Entry 8JYS (electron microscopy, 4.50 A resolution (low resolution: residue-level contacts below are approximate; hydrogen-bond / salt-bridge calls are withheld)); this record covers chains B and D of the 4 polymer chains in the assembly.

# Chain B (and D)
Name: Spike protein S1
Organism: Severe acute respiratory syndrome coronavirus 2
Notes: chain D of this document is another copy of the same molecule, construct and numbering; everything in this record applies to it too
UniProtKB: P0DTC2 (SPIKE_SARS2); numbering as in UniProt (aligned over 333-528)
Sequence (196 residues; row label = number of the first residue in the row):
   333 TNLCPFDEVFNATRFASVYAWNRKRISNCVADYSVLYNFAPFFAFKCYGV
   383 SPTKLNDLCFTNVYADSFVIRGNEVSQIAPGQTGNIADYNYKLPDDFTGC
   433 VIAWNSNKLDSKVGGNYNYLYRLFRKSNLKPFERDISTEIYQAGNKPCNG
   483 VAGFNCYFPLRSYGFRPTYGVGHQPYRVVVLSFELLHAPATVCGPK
Disordered / not traced: 443-449
Sequence notes: variant Asp339 (Gly in P0DTC2), Phe371 (Ser in P0DTC2), Pro373 (Ser in P0DTC2), Phe375 (Ser in P0DTC2), Ala376 (Thr in P0DTC2), Asn405 (Asp in P0DTC2), Ser408 (Arg in P0DTC2), Asn417 (Lys in P0DTC2), Lys440 (Asn in P0DTC2), Asn477 (Ser in P0DTC2), Lys478 (Thr in P0DTC2), Ala484 (Glu in P0DTC2), Arg493 (Gln in P0DTC2), Arg498 (Gln in P0DTC2), Tyr501 (Asn in P0DTC2), His505 (Tyr in P0DTC2)
Swiss-Prot annotation at these positions:
  - region: Asn448 to Phe456 (Immunodominant HLA epitope recognized by the CD8+)
  - glycosylation: Asn343 (N-linked (GlcNAc...) (complex) asparagine)
  - natural variant: Asp339 (G339D: In strain: Omicron/BA.1, Omicron/BA.2 and 4 more; this construct carries the variant), Arg346 (R346K: In strain: Mu/B.1.621; R346T: In strain: Omicron/BQ.1.1, Omicron/XBB.1.5 and 1 more), Leu368 (L368I: In strain: Omicron/XBB.1.5, Omicron/EG.5.1), Phe371 (S371F: In strain: Omicron/BA.2, Omicron/BA.2.12.1 and 6 more; this construct carries the variant), Pro373 (S373P: In strain: Omicron/BA.1, Omicron/BA.2 and 7 more; this construct carries the variant), Phe375 (S375F: In strain: Omicron/BA.1, Omicron/BA.2 and 7 more; this construct carries the variant), Ala376 (T376A: In strain: Omicron/BA.2, Omicron/BA.2.12.1 and 5 more; this construct carries the variant), Asn405 (D405N: In strain: Omicron/BA.2, Omicron/BA.2.12.1 and 6 more; this construct carries the variant), Ser408 (R408S: In strain: Omicron/BA.2, Omicron/BA.2.12.1 and 6 more; this construct carries the variant), Asn417 (K417N: In strain: Beta/B.1.351, Omicron/BA.1 and 8 more; this construct carries the variant), Lys440 (N440K: In strain: Omicron/BA.1, Omicron/BA.2 and 7 more; this construct carries the variant), Lys444 (K444T: In strain: Omicron/BQ.1.1), 16 further natural variant entries in UniProt
  - mutagenesis: Asn343 (N343Q: Reduced viral infectivity), Leu452 (L452R: Increased resistance to neutralizing antibodies. Decreases HLA binding to NF9 epitope. Increased binding affinity to human ACE2), Tyr453 (Y453F: Decreased HLA binding to NF9 epitope. Increased binding affinity to human ACE2), Ala475 (A475V: Increased resistance to neutralizing antibodies), Val483 (V483A: Increased resistance to neutralizing antibodies), Phe490 (F490L: Increased resistance to neutralizing antibodies and human covalescent sera neutralization), His519 (H519P: Increased resistance to human covalescent sera neutralization)
Disulfides: Cys336-Cys361, Cys379-Cys432, Cys391-Cys525, Cys480-Cys488

# Interface between chain B and chain D
Residue-residue contacts (11):
  Asn417(B) - Phe486(D)
  Phe456(B) - Ala484(D)
  Phe456(B) - Gly485(D)
  Ala475(B) - Arg493(D)
  Gly476(B) - Arg493(D)
  Asn477(B) - Arg493(D)
  Lys478(B) - Asn450(D)
  Lys478(B) - Ser494(D)
  Lys478(B) - Gly496(D)
  Tyr489(B) - Ala484(D)
  Arg493(B) - Val483(D)
Interface residues without a listed pair, chain B (11 interface residues in all): Gly416, Leu455, Asn487
Interface residues without a listed pair, chain D (10 interface residues in all): Phe490, Tyr495

# Summary
Chain B and chain D form an interface of 11 and 10 residues respectively. UniProt lists 7 mutagenesis sites on
chain B.
Both chains are Spike protein S1 (Severe acute respiratory syndrome coronavirus 2). Entry 8JYS (SARS-CoV-2
Spike RBD (dimer) in complex with two 2S-1244 nanobodies) was determined by electron microscopy.
